Entry 9D35 (electron microscopy, 3.26 A resolution); this record covers chains I and J of the 9 polymer chains in the assembly.

# Chain I
Molecule: Proteasome subunit beta type-2
Organism: Saccharomyces cerevisiae
Notes: EC 3.4.25.1
Reference sequence: P25043 (PSB2_YEAST); residue numbers follow UniProt; this construct covers 1-261
Sequence (261 residues; each row starts with the number of its first residue):
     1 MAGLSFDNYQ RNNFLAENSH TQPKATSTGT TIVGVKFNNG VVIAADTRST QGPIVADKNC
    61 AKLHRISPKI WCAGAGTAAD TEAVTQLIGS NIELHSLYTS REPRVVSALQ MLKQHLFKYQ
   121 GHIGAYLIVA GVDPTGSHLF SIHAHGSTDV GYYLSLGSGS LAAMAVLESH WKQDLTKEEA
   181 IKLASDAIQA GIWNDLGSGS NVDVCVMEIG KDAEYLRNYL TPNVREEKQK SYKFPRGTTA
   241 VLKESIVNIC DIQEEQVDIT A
Not modelled in the structure: 1, 50-60, 221-237, 248-261

# Chain J
Molecule: Proteasome subunit beta type-3
Organism: Saccharomyces cerevisiae
Reference sequence: P25451 (PSB3_YEAST); numbering as in UniProt (aligned over 1-205)
Sequence (205 residues; row label = number of the first residue in the row):
     1 MSDPSSINGG IVVAMTGKDC VAIACDLRLG SQSLGVSNKF EKIFHYGHVF LGITGLATDV
    61 TTLNEMFRYK TNLYKLKEER AIEPETFTQL VSSSLYERRF GPYFVGPVVA GINSKSGKPF
   121 IAGFDLIGCI DEAKDFIVSG TASDQLFGMC ESLYEPNLEP EDLFETISQA LLNAADRDAL
   181 SGWGAVVYII KKDEVVKRYL KMRQD
Not modelled in the structure: 1-3, 28-35, 201-205

# Interface between chain I and chain J
Contacting residue pairs - 62 pairs, chain I then chain J:
  Gly-3(I) / Glu-97(J)
  Leu-4(I) / Tyr-96(J)
  Leu-4(I) / Glu-97(J)
  Leu-4(I) / Arg-99(J)
  Leu-4(I) / Phe-100(J)  hydrophobic
  Ser-5(I) / Glu-97(J)  hydrogen bond (backbone-backbone)
  Ser-5(I) / Arg-98(J)  hydrogen bond
  Ser-5(I) / Phe-100(J)  hydrogen bond (backbone-backbone)
  Phe-6(I) / Phe-100(J)  hydrophobic
  Asp-7(I) / Arg-98(J)  salt bridge
  Asn-8(I) / Gly-101(J)
  Asn-8(I) / Pro-102(J)
  Arg-11(I) / Asp-59(J)  salt bridge
  Arg-11(I) / Pro-102(J)
  Asn-12(I) / Gly-101(J)
  Asn-12(I) / Pro-102(J)  hydrogen bond (side chain-backbone)
  Asn-12(I) / Phe-104(J)
  Leu-15(I) / Leu-56(J)  hydrophobic
  Leu-15(I) / Phe-104(J)  hydrophobic
  His-20(I) / Ile-7(J)
  His-20(I) / Asn-8(J)  hydrogen bond
  His-20(I) / Leu-56(J)
  His-20(I) / Phe-104(J)
  Thr-21(I) / Asn-8(J)  hydrogen bond (backbone-side chain)
  Gln-22(I) / Phe-104(J)
  Gln-22(I) / Leu-126(J)
  Pro-23(I) / Val-105(J)
  Pro-23(I) / Leu-126(J)
  Lys-24(I) / Asp-125(J)
  Ala-25(I) / Asp-125(J)
  Ala-25(I) / Leu-126(J)
  Thr-26(I) / Asp-125(J)  hydrogen bond
  Thr-26(I) / Cys-129(J)  hydrogen bond
  Thr-77(I) / Ile-127(J)
  Ala-78(I) / Cys-129(J)  hydrophobic
  Ala-79(I) / Ile-127(J)  hydrophobic
  Asp-80(I) / Tyr-96(J)  hydrogen bond
  Asp-80(I) / Arg-99(J)  salt bridge
  Ala-83(I) / Tyr-96(J)  hydrophobic
  His-122(I) / Arg-99(J)  hydrogen bond (backbone-side chain)
  His-122(I) / Phe-100(J)
  Ile-123(I) / Tyr-96(J)
  Ile-123(I) / Arg-99(J)
  Ile-123(I) / Phe-100(J)  hydrophobic
  Gly-124(I) / Arg-99(J)
  Ala-240(I) / Leu-200(J)  hydrophobic
  Val-241(I) / Tyr-199(J)
  Val-241(I) / Leu-200(J)
  Leu-242(I) / Phe-164(J)  hydrophobic
  Leu-242(I) / Arg-198(J)
  Lys-243(I) / Val-36(J)
  Lys-243(I) / Arg-198(J)
  Lys-243(I) / Tyr-199(J)  hydrogen bond (backbone-backbone)
  Glu-244(I) / Lys-197(J)
  Glu-244(I) / Arg-198(J)  salt bridge
  Ser-245(I) / Val-196(J)
  Ser-245(I) / Lys-197(J)  hydrogen bond (backbone-backbone)
  Ser-245(I) / Tyr-199(J)
  Ile-246(I) / Glu-194(J)
  Ile-246(I) / Val-195(J)
  Val-247(I) / Tyr-188(J)  hydrophobic
  Val-247(I) / Val-195(J)  hydrogen bond (backbone-backbone)
Interface residues without a listed pair, chain I (34 interface residues in all): Tyr-9, Tyr-119
Interface residues without a listed pair, chain J (32 interface residues in all): His-45, Phe-50, Thr-58, Tyr-103, Leu-172

# In short
34 residues of chain I and 32 residues of chain J are in contact, with 13 hydrogen bonds and 4 salt bridges.
Polar contacts include Asp-7(I)/Arg-98(J), Arg-11(I)/Asp-59(J) and Asp-80(I)/Arg-99(J).
Chain I is Proteasome subunit beta type-2 and chain J is Proteasome subunit beta type-3, both from
Saccharomyces cerevisiae; the structure, Proteasome core particle assembly intermediate 5-alpha/3-beta/Ump1
purified from Saccharomyces cerevisiae, was determined by electron microscopy.
